5GUV - chain A; structure by X-ray diffraction, 3.08 A resolution.

Chain A:
Molecule: DNA (cytosine-5)-methyltransferase 1
From: Mus musculus
Notes: EC 2.1.1.37
UniProt: P13864 (DNMT1_MOUSE); residues 731-1602 here = UniProt positions 731-1602
Chain sequence (872 residues; row label = number of the first residue in the row):
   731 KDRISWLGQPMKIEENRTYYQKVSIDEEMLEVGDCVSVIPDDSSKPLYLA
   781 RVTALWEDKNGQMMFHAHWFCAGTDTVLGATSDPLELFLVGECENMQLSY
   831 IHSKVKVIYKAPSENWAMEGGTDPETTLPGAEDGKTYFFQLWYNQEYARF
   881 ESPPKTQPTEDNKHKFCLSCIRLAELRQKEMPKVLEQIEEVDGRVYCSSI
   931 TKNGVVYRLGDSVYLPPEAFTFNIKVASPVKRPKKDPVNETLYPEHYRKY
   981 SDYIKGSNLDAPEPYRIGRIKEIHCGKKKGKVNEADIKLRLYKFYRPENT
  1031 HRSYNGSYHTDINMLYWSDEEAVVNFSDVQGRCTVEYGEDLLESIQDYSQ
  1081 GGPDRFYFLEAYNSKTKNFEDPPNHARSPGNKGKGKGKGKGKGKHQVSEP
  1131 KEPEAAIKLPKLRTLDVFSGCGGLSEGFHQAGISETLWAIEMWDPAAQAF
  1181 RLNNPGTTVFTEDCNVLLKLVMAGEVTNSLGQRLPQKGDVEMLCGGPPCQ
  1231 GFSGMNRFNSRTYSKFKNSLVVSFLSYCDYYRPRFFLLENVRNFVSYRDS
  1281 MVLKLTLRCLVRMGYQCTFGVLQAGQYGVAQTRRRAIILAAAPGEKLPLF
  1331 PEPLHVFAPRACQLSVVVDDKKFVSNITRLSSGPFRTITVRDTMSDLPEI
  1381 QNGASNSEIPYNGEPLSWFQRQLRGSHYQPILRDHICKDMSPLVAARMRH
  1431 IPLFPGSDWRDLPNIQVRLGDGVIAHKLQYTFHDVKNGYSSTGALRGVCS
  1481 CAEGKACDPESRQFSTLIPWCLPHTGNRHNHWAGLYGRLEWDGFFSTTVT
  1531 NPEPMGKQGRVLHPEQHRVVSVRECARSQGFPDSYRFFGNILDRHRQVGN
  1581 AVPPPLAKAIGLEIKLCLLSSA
Disordered / not traced: 731-732, 851-865, 981-988, 1110-1136, 1601-1602
Sequence notes: engineered mutation Asp-1279 (Arg in P13864)
Curated features (UniProtKB/Swiss-Prot):
  - region: Lys-1112 to His-1125 (7 X 2 AA tandem repeats of K-G)
  - active site: Cys-1229
  - binding site (S-adenosyl-L-methionine): Ser-1149, Gly-1153, Leu-1154, Glu-1171, Met-1172, Asp-1193, Cys-1194, Val-1582
  - modified residue: Ser-735 (Phosphoserine), Lys-752 (N6-acetyllysine), Ser-882 (Phosphoserine), Lys-895 (N6-acetyllysine), Lys-961 (N6-acetyllysine), Lys-965 (N6-acetyllysine), Lys-979 (N6-acetyllysine), Lys-1114 (N6-acetyllysine), Lys-1116 (N6-acetyllysine), Lys-1118 (N6-acetyllysine), Lys-1120 (N6-acetyllysine), Lys-1122 (N6-acetyllysine), Lys-1124 (N6-acetyllysine), Lys-1352 (N6-acetyllysine), Lys-1418 (N6-acetyllysine)
  - mutagenesis: Cys-1229 (C1229W: Loss of activity)
Bound ions: Zn2+ site 1: His-796, Cys-823, Cys-897, Cys-900; Zn2+ site 2: Cys-1479, Cys-1481, Cys-1487, His-1504
Reported in the primary citation:
  - mutagenesis - R1279D: decreased catalytic activity on hemimethylated substrates
  - mutagenesis - R1279D: unchanged binding to hemimethylated substrates
  - mutagenesis - R1279D (Kd 3.78 uM): unchanged binding to AdoMet
  - mutagenesis - R1279D: unchanged binding to AdoHcy
  - catalytic residues: Cys-1229 (citing earlier work)

Overview:
His-796, Cys-823, Cys-897 and Cys-900 form the Zn2+ site 1. Cys-1479, Cys-1481, Cys-1487 and His-1504 form the
Zn2+ site 2. Curated annotation (UniProt) lists active-site residue Cys-1229, 8
S-adenosyl-L-methionine-binding residues and one mutagenesis site. The paper reports the catalytic residue
Cys-1229; R1279D reduces catalytic activity on hemimethylated substrates.
Chain A is DNA (cytosine-5)-methyltransferase 1 (Mus musculus); the structure, The crystal structure of mouse
DNMT1 (731-1602) mutant - R1279D, was determined by X-ray diffraction, deposited together with 5GUT.
